Entry 8CUM (X-ray diffraction, 1.49 A resolution); this record covers chain A.

[Chain A]
Molecule: Beta-lactamase
Organism: Acinetobacter baumannii
Notes: EC 3.5.2.6
Reference sequence: Q8RLA6 (Q8RLA6_ACIBA); residues 32-275 here = UniProt positions 32-275
Amino-acid sequence (245 residues; row label = number of the first residue in the row):
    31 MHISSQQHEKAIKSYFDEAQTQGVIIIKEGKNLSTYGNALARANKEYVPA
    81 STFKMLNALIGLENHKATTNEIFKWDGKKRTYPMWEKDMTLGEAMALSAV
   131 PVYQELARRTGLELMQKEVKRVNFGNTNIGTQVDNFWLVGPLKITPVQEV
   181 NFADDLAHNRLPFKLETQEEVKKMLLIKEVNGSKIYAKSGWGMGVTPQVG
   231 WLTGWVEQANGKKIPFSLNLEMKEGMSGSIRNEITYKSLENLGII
Disordered / not traced: 31
Sequence notes: expression tag (31)
Modified positions: Lys84 (lysine nz-carboxylic acid; KCX)
Glycans and other covalent adducts: 3-({[(1S)-1-boronopropyl]sulfamoyl}methyl)benzoic acid (OZ0) linked to Ser81
Residues lining bound ligands: OZ0 (3-({[(1S)-1-boronopropyl]sulfamoyl}methyl)benzoic acid): Ala80, Lys84, Tyr112, Met114, Trp115, Leu127, Ser128, Val130, Leu168, Lys218, Ser219, Gly220, Trp221, Gly222, Met223, Arg261
What the authors report for this chain:
  - binding site for OZ0: Tyr112, Val130, Leu168, Ser219, Trp221, Arg261
  - conformationally variable residues (side-chain flip): Val130

[Summary]
Compound OZ0 is covalently linked to Ser81. The paper reports a binding site for OZ0 at Tyr112, Val130 and
Leu168 among others; conformational variability at Val130.
Chain A is Beta-lactamase (Acinetobacter baumannii); the structure, X-ray crystal structure of OXA-24/40 in
complex with sulfonamidoboronic acid 6d, was determined by X-ray diffraction together with 8CUL, 8CUO, 8CUP
and 8CUQ from the same study.
